5UH5 - chains A and B of the 9 polymer chains in the assembly; structure by X-ray diffraction, 3.75 A resolution.

[Chain A (and B)]
Protein: DNA-directed RNA polymerase subunit alpha
Organism: Mycobacterium tuberculosis (strain ATCC 25618 / H37Rv)
Notes: EC 2.7.7.6; chain B of this document is another copy of the same molecule, construct and numbering; everything in this record applies to it too
Reference sequence: P9WGZ1 (RPOA_MYCTU); numbering as in UniProt (aligned over 1-347)
Chain sequence (347 residues; row label = number of the first residue in the row):
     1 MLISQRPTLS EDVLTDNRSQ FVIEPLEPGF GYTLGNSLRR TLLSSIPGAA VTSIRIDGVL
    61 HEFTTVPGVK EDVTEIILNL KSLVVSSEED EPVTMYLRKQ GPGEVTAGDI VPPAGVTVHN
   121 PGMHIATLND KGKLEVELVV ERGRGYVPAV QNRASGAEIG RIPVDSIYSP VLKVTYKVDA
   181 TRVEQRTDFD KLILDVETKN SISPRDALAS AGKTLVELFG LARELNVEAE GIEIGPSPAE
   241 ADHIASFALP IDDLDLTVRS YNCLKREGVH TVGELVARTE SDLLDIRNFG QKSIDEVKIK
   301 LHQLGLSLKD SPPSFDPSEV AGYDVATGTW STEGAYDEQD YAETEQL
Unresolved in the structure: 1-2, 227-347 (chain B: 1-5, 233-347)

[Interface between chain A and chain B]
Residue-residue contacts (55; chain A residue first):
  I3(A) with E141(B); R142(B); Y168(B)
  Q5(A) with R144(B), hydrogen bond
  T8(A) with L218(B)
  S10(A) with L221(B)
  L26(A) with L218(B), hydrophobic
  E27(A) with S44(B); R144(B), salt bridge
  G29(A) with R40(B), hydrogen bond (backbone-side chain)
  F30(A) with R40(B); T41(B); L215(B), hydrophobic
  T33(A) with N36(B), hydrogen bond; S37(B), hydrogen bond (side chain-backbone)
  L34(A) with L218(B), hydrophobic
  S37(A) with T33(B); S37(B)
  L38(A) with F219(B), hydrophobic
  R40(A) with G29(B), hydrogen bond (side chain-backbone); Y32(B); T33(B), hydrogen bond
  S45(A) with E27(B), hydrogen bond; F30(B)
  P47(A) with A229(B), hydrophobic
  R144(A) with E27(B), salt bridge
  E184(A) with V150(B); Q151(B)
  Q185(A) with Q151(B)
  D206(A) with N226(B), hydrogen bond
  L208(A) with A222(B)
  A209(A) with A222(B); R223(B); N226(B)
  S210(A) with A229(B), hydrogen bond (side chain-backbone)
  G212(A) with F219(B); R223(B)
  K213(A) with R223(B); V227(B); E230(B)
  T214(A) with E230(B), hydrogen bond
  L215(A) with F219(B), hydrophobic
  V216(A) with F219(B); R223(B)
  E217(A) with E230(B); I232(B)
  F219(A) with L34(B), hydrophobic; L215(B), hydrophobic; V216(B), hydrophobic; F219(B), hydrophobic
  L221(A) with T8(B)
  A222(A) with A209(B); G212(B)
  R223(A) with K213(B)
  N226(A) with R205(B)
Also at the interface, not in a pair above, chain A (38 interface residues in all): T41, S44, R205, L218, G220
Also at the interface, not in a pair above, chain B (42 interface residues in all): L26, S45, D90, L208, G220, L225, E228, G231

[In short]
Chain A and chain B form an interface of 38 and 42 residues respectively; the contacts include 10 hydrogen
bonds and 2 salt bridges. Among the polar pairs are E27(A)-R144(B), Q5(A)-R144(B) and G29(A)-R40(B).
Chain A and chain B are both DNA-directed RNA polymerase subunit alpha (Mycobacterium tuberculosis (strain
ATCC 25618 / H37Rv)); the structure, Crystal structure of Mycobacterium tuberculosis transcription initiation
complex containing 3 nt of RNA, was determined by X-ray diffraction (same publication as 5UH6, 5UH8, 5UH9,
5UHA, 5UHB, 5UHC and 4 further entries).
